PDB entry 6HK2 | X-ray diffraction, 1.55 A resolution | chains B and C of the 4 polymer chains in the assembly

== Chain B ==
Name: Hemoglobin subunit beta
Organism: Homo sapiens
Reference sequence: P68871 (HBB_HUMAN); residues 1-146 here correspond to UniProt positions 2-147 (UniProt number = residue number + 1)
Chain sequence (146 residues; each row starts with the number of its first residue):
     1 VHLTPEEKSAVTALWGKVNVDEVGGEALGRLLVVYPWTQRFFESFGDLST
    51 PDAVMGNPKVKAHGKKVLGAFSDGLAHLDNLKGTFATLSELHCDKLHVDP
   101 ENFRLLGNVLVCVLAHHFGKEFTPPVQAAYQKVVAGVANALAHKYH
Curated features (UniProtKB/Swiss-Prot):
  - binding site ((2R)-2,3-bisphosphoglycerate): Val1, His2, Lys82, His143
  - binding site (heme b): His63, His92
  - site: Glu7, Lys8 (Microbial infection: Cleavage), Gly25, Glu26 (Microbial infection: Cleavage), Gly29, Arg30 (Microbial infection: Cleavage), Tyr35, Pro36 (Microbial infection: Cleavage), Trp37, Thr38 (Microbial infection: Cleavage), Phe45, Gly46 (Microbial infection: Cleavage), Asp52, Ala53 (Microbial infection: Cleavage), Gly56, Asn57 (Microbial infection: Cleavage), Lys59 (Not glycated), Phe71, Ser72 (Microbial infection: Cleavage), Gly74, Leu75 (Microbial infection: Cleavage), Lys82 (Not glycated), Thr84, Phe85 (Microbial infection: Cleavage), His92, Cys93 (Microbial infection: Cleavage), Lys95 (Not glycated), Arg104, Leu105 (Microbial infection: Cleavage), Leu110, Val111 (Microbial infection: Cleavage), Gly119, Lys120 (Microbial infection: Cleavage), Phe122, Thr123 (Microbial infection: Cleavage), Ala128, Ala129 (Microbial infection: Cleavage) and 2 more in UniProt
  - modified residue: Val1 (N-acetylvaline), Ser9 (Phosphoserine), Thr12 (Phosphothreonine), Ser44 (Phosphoserine), Thr50 (Phosphothreonine), Lys59 (N6-acetyllysine), Lys82 (N6-acetyllysine), Thr87 (Phosphothreonine), Cys93 (S-nitrosocysteine), Lys144 (N6-acetyllysine)
  - glycosylation: Val1 (N-linked (Glc) (glycation) valine), Lys8 (N-linked (Glc) (glycation) lysine), Lys17 (N-linked (Glc) (glycation) lysine), Lys66 (N-linked (Glc) (glycation) lysine), Lys120 (N-linked (Glc) (glycation) lysine), Lys144 (N-linked (Glc) (glycation) lysine)
Covalent attachments: compound G7Z linked to Cys93
Ion coordination: heme Fe near His92 (its only coordinating residue here)
Small-molecule neighbours:
  - G7Z (3-[2,5-bis(oxidanylidene)pyrrolidin-1-yl]-N-methyl-propanamide): Glu90, Asp94, Lys144, Tyr145, His146
  - heme (HEM): Leu31, Thr38, Phe41, Phe42, Ser44, Phe45, His63, Lys66, Val67, Ala70, Phe71, Phe85, Leu88, Leu91, His92, Leu96, Val98, Asn102, Phe103, Leu106, Val137, Leu141
Reported in the primary citation:
  - binding site for G7Z: Cys93
  - conformationally variable residues (side-chain flip): Glu43, Lys66, Asp79, Cys93, Asp94

== Chain C ==
Name: Hemoglobin subunit alpha
Organism: Homo sapiens
Reference sequence: P69905 (HBA_HUMAN); residues 1-141 here correspond to UniProt positions 2-142 (UniProt number = residue number + 1)
Chain sequence (141 residues; each row starts with the number of its first residue):
     1 VLSPADKTNVKAAWGKVGAHAGEYGAEALERMFLSFPTTKTYFPHFDLSH
    51 GSAQVKGHGKKVADALTNAVAHVDDMPNALSALSDLHAHKLRVDPVNFKL
   101 LSHCLLVTLAAHLPAEFTPAVHASLDKFLASVSTVLTSKYR
Curated features (UniProtKB/Swiss-Prot):
  - binding site (O2): His58
  - binding site (heme b): His87
  - site: Thr8, Asn9 (Microbial infection: Cleavage), Lys11 (Not glycated), Ala13, Trp14 (Microbial infection: Cleavage), Tyr24, Gly25 (Microbial infection: Cleavage), Leu29, Glu30 (Microbial infection: Cleavage), His45, Phe46 (Microbial infection: Cleavage), Asp47, Leu48 (Microbial infection: Cleavage), Ser52, Ala53 (Microbial infection: Cleavage), Val55, Lys56 (Microbial infection: Cleavage), Lys56 (Not glycated), Gly59, Lys60 (Microbial infection: Cleavage), Lys60 (Not glycated), Lys90 (Not glycated), Leu91, Arg92 (Microbial infection: Cleavage), Lys99 (Not glycated), Leu106, Val107 (Microbial infection: Cleavage), Thr108, Leu109 (Microbial infection: Cleavage), Val121, His122 (Microbial infection: Cleavage), Ser133, Thr134 (Microbial infection: Cleavage)
  - modified residue: Ser3 (Phosphoserine), Lys7 (N6-succinyllysine), Thr8 (Phosphothreonine), Lys11 (N6-succinyllysine), Lys16 (N6-acetyllysine), Tyr24 (Phosphotyrosine), Ser35 (Phosphoserine), Lys40 (N6-succinyllysine), Ser49 (Phosphoserine), Ser102 (Phosphoserine), Thr108 (Phosphothreonine), Ser124 (Phosphoserine), Ser131 (Phosphoserine), Thr134 (Phosphothreonine), Thr137 (Phosphothreonine), Ser138 (Phosphoserine)
  - glycosylation (N-linked (Glc) (glycation) lysine): Lys7, Lys16, Lys40, Lys61
Ion coordination: heme Fe near His87 (its only coordinating residue here)
Small-molecule neighbours: heme (HEM): Met32, Thr39, Tyr42, Phe43, His45, Phe46, His58, Lys61, Val62, Ala65, Leu66, Leu83, Leu86, His87, Leu91, Val93, Asn97, Phe98, Leu101, Leu105, Val132, Leu136

== Chain B / chain C interface ==
Contacting residue pairs (18; chain B residue first):
  Pro36(B) - Arg92(C)
  Trp37(B) - Arg92(C)
  Trp37(B) - Val93(C)
  Trp37(B) - Asp94(C)
  Trp37(B) - Pro95(C)
  Trp37(B) - Tyr140(C)
  Gln39(B) - Arg92(C)  hydrogen bond
  Arg40(B) - Thr41(C)  hydrogen bond (side chain-backbone)
  Arg40(B) - Tyr42(C)  hydrogen bond
  Arg40(B) - Leu91(C)
  Arg40(B) - Arg92(C)
  Glu43(B) - Arg92(C)  salt bridge
  His97(B) - Thr38(C)
  His97(B) - Thr41(C)
  Asp99(B) - Asp94(C)
  Asp99(B) - Val96(C)
  Glu101(B) - Val96(C)
  Asn102(B) - Asp94(C)  hydrogen bond
Also at the interface, not in a pair above, chain B (11 interface residues in all): Val98, Tyr145
Also at the interface, not in a pair above, chain C (11 interface residues in all): Asn97

== Summary ==
The chain B/chain C interface involves 11 residues from each chain; the contacts include 4 hydrogen bonds and
1 salt bridge. Among the polar pairs are Glu43(B)-Arg92(C), Gln39(B)-Arg92(C) and Arg40(B)-Thr41(C). Chain B
binds heme. Chain C binds heme. The paper reports a binding site for G7Z at Cys93(B); conformational
variability at Glu43(B), Lys66(B) and Asp79(B) among others.
Chain B is Hemoglobin subunit beta and chain C is Hemoglobin subunit alpha, both from Homo sapiens; the
structure, Crystal structure of ferric R-state human methemoglobin bound to maleimide-deferoxamine
bifunctional chelator (DFO), was determined by X-ray diffraction.
